PDB entry 6SQZ | X-ray diffraction, 1.90 A resolution | chains A and D

== Chain A (and D) ==
Protein: dCTP pyrophosphatase 1
From: Mus musculus
Notes: EC 3.6.1.12; chain D of this document is another copy of the same molecule, construct and numbering; everything in this record applies to it too
Reference sequence: Q9QY93 (DCTP1_MOUSE); residue numbers follow UniProt; this construct covers 1-170
Sequence (170 residues; numbered 1 to 170; the number before each row is that of its first residue):
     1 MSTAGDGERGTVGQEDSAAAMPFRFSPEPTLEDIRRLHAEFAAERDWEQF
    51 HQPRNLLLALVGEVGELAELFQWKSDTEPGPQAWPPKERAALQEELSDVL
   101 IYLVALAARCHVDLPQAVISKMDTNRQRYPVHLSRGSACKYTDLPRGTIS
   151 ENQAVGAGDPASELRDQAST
Not modelled in the structure: 1-20, 135-170 (chain D: 1-21, 132-170)
Differences from the reference sequence: conflict Met21 (Arg in Q9QY93)
UniProt features mapped onto this chain:
  - binding site (substrate): His38, Trp47 to His51, Trp73, Tyr102
  - binding site (Mg(2+)): Glu63, Glu66, Glu95, Asp98
  - modified residue: Ser2 (N-acetylserine)
  - mutagenesis: His38 (H38A: Reduces affinity for substrate and catalytic activity by about 50%), Trp47 (W47I: Reduces affinity for substrate and catalytic activity by about 50%), Glu63 (E63Q: Loss of activity), Glu66 (E66Q: Loss of activity), Trp73 (W73I: Reduces affinity for substrate and catalytic activity by about 50%), Glu95 (E95Q: Loss of activity), Asp98 (D98N: Loss of activity), Tyr102 (Y102I: Reduces affinity for substrate and catalytic activity by about 50%)
Bound ions: Mg2+ site 1: Glu63, Glu66, Glu95, Asp98 (together with dCMPNPP); Mg2+ site 2: Glu63, Glu66 (together with dCMPNPP)
Ligand contacts: dCMPNPP (0KX; 2'-deoxy-5'-O-[(R)-hydroxy{[(R)-hydroxy(phosphonooxy)phosphoryl]amino}phosphoryl]cytidine): His38, Phe41, Trp47, His51, Glu63, Glu66, Glu95, Asp98, Ile101, Tyr102, Lys121, Asn125, Arg128, Tyr129

== How chain A and chain D interact ==
Contacting residue pairs (21; chain A residue first):
  Phe50(A) - Trp73(D)
  Asn55(A) - Gln72(D)
  Leu58(A) - Ala68(D)
  Leu58(A) - Gln72(D)
  Ala59(A) - Gln72(D)
  Val61(A) - Gly65(D)
  Val61(A) - Ala68(D)  hydrophobic
  Gly62(A) - Gly65(D)
  Gly65(A) - Val61(D)
  Gly65(A) - Gly62(D)
  Glu66(A) - Glu69(D)
  Ala68(A) - Leu58(D)
  Ala68(A) - Val61(D)  hydrophobic
  Gln72(A) - Asn55(D)
  Gln72(A) - Leu58(D)
  Gln72(A) - Ala59(D)
  Trp73(A) - Phe50(D)
  Trp73(A) - Asn55(D)
  Trp73(A) - Tyr102(D)
  Asp76(A) - Arg54(D)  salt bridge
  Tyr102(A) - Trp73(D)
Also at the interface, not in a pair above, chain A (18 interface residues in all): His51, Val64, Glu69, Phe71, Lys74
Also at the interface, not in a pair above, chain D (18 interface residues in all): His51, Val64, Glu66, Phe71, Lys74

== Summary ==
The chain A/chain D interface involves 18 residues from each chain, with 1 salt bridge. The salt-bridged pair
is Asp76(A)-Arg54(D). Bound to chain A: dCMPNPP. UniProt lists 8 substrate-binding residues, 4 Mg2+-binding
residues and 8 mutagenesis sites on chain A.
Chain A and chain D are both dCTP pyrophosphatase 1 (Mus musculus); the structure, Mouse dCTPase in complex
with dCMPNPP, was determined by X-ray diffraction (same publication as 6SQW and 6SQY).
